Entry 8RBZ (electron microscopy, 3.70 A resolution); this record covers chains b and f of the 21 polymer chains in the assembly.

Chain b:
Name: Integrator complex subunit 2
Source organism: Homo sapiens
UniProtKB: Q9H0H0 (INT2_HUMAN); numbering as in UniProt (aligned over 1-1204)
Sequence (1204 residues; each row starts with the number of its first residue):
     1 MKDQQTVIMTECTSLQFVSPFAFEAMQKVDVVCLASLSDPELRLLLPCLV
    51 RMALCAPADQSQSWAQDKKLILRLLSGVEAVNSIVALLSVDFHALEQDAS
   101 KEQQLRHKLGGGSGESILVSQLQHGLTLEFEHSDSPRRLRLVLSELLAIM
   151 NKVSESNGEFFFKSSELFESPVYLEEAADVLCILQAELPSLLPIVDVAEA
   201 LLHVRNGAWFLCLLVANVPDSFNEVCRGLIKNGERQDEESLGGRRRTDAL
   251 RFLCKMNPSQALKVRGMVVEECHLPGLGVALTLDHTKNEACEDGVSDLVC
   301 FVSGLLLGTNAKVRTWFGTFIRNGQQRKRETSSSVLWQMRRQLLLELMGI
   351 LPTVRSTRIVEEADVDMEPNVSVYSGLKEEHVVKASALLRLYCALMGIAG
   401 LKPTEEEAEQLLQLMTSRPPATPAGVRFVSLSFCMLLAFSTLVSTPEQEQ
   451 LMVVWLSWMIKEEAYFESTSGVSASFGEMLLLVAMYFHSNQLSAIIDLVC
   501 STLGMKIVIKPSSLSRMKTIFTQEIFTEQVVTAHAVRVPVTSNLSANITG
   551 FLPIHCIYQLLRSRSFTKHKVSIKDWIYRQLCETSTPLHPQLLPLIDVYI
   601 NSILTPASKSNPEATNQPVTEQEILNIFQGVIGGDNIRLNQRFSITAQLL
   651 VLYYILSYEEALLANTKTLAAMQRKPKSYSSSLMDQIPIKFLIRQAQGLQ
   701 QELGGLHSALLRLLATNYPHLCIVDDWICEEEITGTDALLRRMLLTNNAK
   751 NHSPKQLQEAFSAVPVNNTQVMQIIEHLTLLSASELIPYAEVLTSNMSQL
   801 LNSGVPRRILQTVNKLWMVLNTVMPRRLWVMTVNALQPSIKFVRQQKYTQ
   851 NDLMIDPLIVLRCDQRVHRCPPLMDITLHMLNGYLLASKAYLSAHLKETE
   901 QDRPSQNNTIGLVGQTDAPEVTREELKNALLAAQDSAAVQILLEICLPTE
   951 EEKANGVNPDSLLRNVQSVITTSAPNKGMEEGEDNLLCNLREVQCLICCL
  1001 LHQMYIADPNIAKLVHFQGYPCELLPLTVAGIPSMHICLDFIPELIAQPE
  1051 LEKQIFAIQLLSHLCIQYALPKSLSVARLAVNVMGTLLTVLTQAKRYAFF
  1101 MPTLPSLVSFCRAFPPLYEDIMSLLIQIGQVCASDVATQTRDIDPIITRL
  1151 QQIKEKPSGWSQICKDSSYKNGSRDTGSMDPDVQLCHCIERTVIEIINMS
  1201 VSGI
Not modelled in the structure: 1-14, 108-124, 288-292, 353-375, 468-474, 625-640, 902-921, 955-983, 1157-1176, 1203-1204

Chain f:
Name: Integrator complex subunit 6
Source organism: Homo sapiens
UniProtKB: Q9UL03 (INT6_HUMAN); residues 1-887 here = UniProt positions 1-887
Sequence (889 residues; row label = number of the first residue in the row; numbers below 1 keep their minus sign (Ser-1 is residue -1)):
    -1 SNMPILLFLIDTSASMNQRSHLGTTYLDTAKGAVETFMKLRARDPASRGD
    49 RYMLVTFEEPPYAIKAGWKENHATFMNELKNLQAEGLTTLGQSLRTAFDL
    99 LNLNRLVTGIDNYGQGRNPFFLEPAIIITITDGSKLTTTSGVQDELHLPL
   149 NSPLPGSELTKEPFRWDQRLFALVLRLPGTMSVESEQLTGVPLDDSAITP
   199 MCEVTGGRSYSVCSPRMLNQCLESLVQKVQSGVVINFEKAGPDPSPVEDG
   249 QPDISRPFGSQPWHSCHKLIYVRPNPKTGVPIGHWPVPESFWPDQNSPTL
   299 PPRTSHPVVKFSCTDCEPMVIDKLPFDKYELEPSPLTQFILERKSPQTCW
   349 QVYVSNSAKYSELGHPFGYLKASTALNCVNLFVMPYNYPVLLPLLDDLFK
   399 VHKAKPTLKWRQSFESYLKTMPPYYLGPLKKAVRMMGAPNLIADSMEYGL
   449 SYSVISYLKKLSQQAKIESDRVIGSVGKKVVQETGIKVRSRSHGLSMAYR
   499 KDFQQLLQGISEDVPHRLLDLNMKEYTGFQVALLNKDLKPQTFRNAYDIP
   549 RRNLLDHLTRMRSNLLKSTRRFLKGQDEDQVHSVPIAQMGNYQEYLKQVP
   599 SPLRELDPDQPRRLHTFGNPFKLDKKGMMIDEADEFVAGPQNKHKRPGEP
   649 NMQGIPKRRRCMSPLLRGRQQNPVVNNHIGGKGPPAPTTQAQPDLIKPLP
   699 LHKISETTNDSIIHDVVENHVADQLSSDITPNAMDTEFSASSPASLLERP
   749 TNHMEALGHDHLGTNDLTVGGFLENHEEPRDKEQCAEENIPASSLNKGKK
   799 LMHCRSHEEVNTELKAQIMKEIRKPGRKYERIFTLLKHVQGSLQTRLIFL
   849 QNVIKEASRFKKRMLIEQLENFLDEIHRRANQINHINSN
Not modelled in the structure: -1 to 0, 243-257, 274-277, 401-402, 490-525, 567-577, 605-624, 633-887
Sequence notes: expression tag (-1 to 0)

Chain b / chain f interface:
Pairs across the interface - 52 pairs, chain b then chain f:
  Ile855(b) - Arg560(f)
  Asp856(b) - Arg560(f)  salt bridge
  Leu858(b) - Leu556(f)  hydrophobic
  Leu858(b) - Arg560(f)
  Arg923(b) - Leu563(f)
  Glu925(b) - Arg542(f)
  Leu926(b) - Phe541(f)
  Leu926(b) - Asn562(f)
  Leu926(b) - Leu563(f)
  Lys927(b) - Leu563(f)
  Ala929(b) - Phe541(f)
  Ala929(b) - Arg542(f)
  Ala929(b) - Ala544(f)
  Ala929(b) - Met559(f)
  Leu930(b) - Leu556(f)  hydrophobic
  Leu930(b) - Met559(f)
  Leu930(b) - Arg560(f)
  Leu930(b) - Leu563(f)  hydrophobic
  Ala932(b) - Ala544(f)  hydrophobic
  Gln934(b) - Arg560(f)  hydrogen bond
  Ala937(b) - Leu552(f)  hydrophobic
  Ala937(b) - Leu556(f)  hydrophobic
  Gln940(b) - Arg549(f)  hydrogen bond
  Glu944(b) - Arg549(f)  salt bridge
  Asn1010(b) - Tyr545(f)  hydrogen bond
  Lys1013(b) - Tyr545(f)
  Leu1014(b) - Ala544(f)
  Leu1014(b) - Tyr545(f)  hydrophobic
  Phe1017(b) - Tyr545(f)  hydrophobic
  Gln1018(b) - Arg549(f)
  Gln1018(b) - Leu552(f)
  Gly1019(b) - Arg549(f)
  Tyr1020(b) - Arg549(f)
  Pro1021(b) - Arg549(f)
  Ile1046(b) - Val529(f)
  Ala1047(b) - Gln528(f)
  Ala1047(b) - Val529(f)
  Ala1047(b) - Ala530(f)  hydrogen bond (backbone-backbone)
  Gln1048(b) - Val529(f)
  Pro1049(b) - Ala530(f)
  Pro1049(b) - Leu531(f)
  Pro1049(b) - Asn533(f)
  Gln1054(b) - Val529(f)
  Leu1079(b) - Phe527(f)  hydrophobic
  Asn1082(b) - Arg487(f)
  Asn1082(b) - Ser488(f)
  Asn1082(b) - Arg489(f)  hydrogen bond (side chain-backbone)
  Gly1085(b) - Arg487(f)
  Thr1086(b) - Ile484(f)
  Thr1086(b) - Val486(f)
  Thr1089(b) - Arg487(f)
  Asp1120(b) - Arg489(f)
Other interface residues (no listed pair), chain b (39 interface residues in all): Pro857, His895, Ala933, Ser936, Ile941, Lys1053
Other interface residues (no listed pair), chain f (28 interface residues in all): Leu532, Asn543, Ile547, Leu553, Leu564, Lys565

In short:
39 residues of chain b face 28 of chain f across their interface, with 5 hydrogen bonds and 2 salt bridges.
Among the polar pairs are Asp856(b)-Arg560(f), Glu944(b)-Arg549(f) and Gln934(b)-Arg560(f).
Here chain b is Integrator complex subunit 2 and chain f is Integrator complex subunit 6, both from Homo
sapiens. Entry 8RBZ (Structure of Integrator-PP2A-SOSS-CTD post-termination complex) was determined by
electron microscopy, deposited together with 8RC4.
